PDB entry 5CTM | X-ray diffraction, 1.00 A resolution | chain A

Chain A:
Protein: Beta-lactamase
Organism: Bacillus pumilus
Notes: EC 3.5.2.6
UniProt: A8FFI9 (A8FFI9_BACP2); residue numbers follow UniProt; this construct covers 59-291
Sequence (233 residues; row label = number of the first residue in the row):
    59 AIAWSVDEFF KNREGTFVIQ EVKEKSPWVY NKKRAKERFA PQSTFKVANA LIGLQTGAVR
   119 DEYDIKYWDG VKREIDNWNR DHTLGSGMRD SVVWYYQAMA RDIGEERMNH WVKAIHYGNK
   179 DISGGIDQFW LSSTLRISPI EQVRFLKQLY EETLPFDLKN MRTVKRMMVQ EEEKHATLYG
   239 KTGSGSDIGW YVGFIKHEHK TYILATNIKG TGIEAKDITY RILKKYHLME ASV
Sequence notes: conflict A59 (Ser in A8FFI9)
Modified positions: K104 (lysine nz-carboxylic acid; KCX)
Residues lining bound ligands: citrate anion (FLC): Q100, S101, K104, I133, W136, S149, V151, L189, K239, T240, G241, S242
What the authors report for this chain:
  - catalytic residues: S101
  - post-translational modification sites: K104

Overview:
Ligands of chain A: citrate anion. From the paper: the catalytic residue S101; a modification site at K104.
Chain A is Beta-lactamase (Bacillus pumilus); the structure, Structure of BPu1 beta-lactamase, was determined
by X-ray diffraction together with 5CTN from the same study.
